2QLY - chain A; structure by X-ray diffraction, 2.00 A resolution.

Chain A:
Protein: Maltase-glucoamylase, intestinal
Organism: Homo sapiens
Notes: EC 3.2.1.-; fragment: sequence database residues 87-954
UniProt: O43451 (MGA_HUMAN); residues 1-868 here correspond to UniProt positions 87-954 (UniProt number = residue number + 86)
Amino-acid sequence (870 residues; row label = number of the first residue in the row):
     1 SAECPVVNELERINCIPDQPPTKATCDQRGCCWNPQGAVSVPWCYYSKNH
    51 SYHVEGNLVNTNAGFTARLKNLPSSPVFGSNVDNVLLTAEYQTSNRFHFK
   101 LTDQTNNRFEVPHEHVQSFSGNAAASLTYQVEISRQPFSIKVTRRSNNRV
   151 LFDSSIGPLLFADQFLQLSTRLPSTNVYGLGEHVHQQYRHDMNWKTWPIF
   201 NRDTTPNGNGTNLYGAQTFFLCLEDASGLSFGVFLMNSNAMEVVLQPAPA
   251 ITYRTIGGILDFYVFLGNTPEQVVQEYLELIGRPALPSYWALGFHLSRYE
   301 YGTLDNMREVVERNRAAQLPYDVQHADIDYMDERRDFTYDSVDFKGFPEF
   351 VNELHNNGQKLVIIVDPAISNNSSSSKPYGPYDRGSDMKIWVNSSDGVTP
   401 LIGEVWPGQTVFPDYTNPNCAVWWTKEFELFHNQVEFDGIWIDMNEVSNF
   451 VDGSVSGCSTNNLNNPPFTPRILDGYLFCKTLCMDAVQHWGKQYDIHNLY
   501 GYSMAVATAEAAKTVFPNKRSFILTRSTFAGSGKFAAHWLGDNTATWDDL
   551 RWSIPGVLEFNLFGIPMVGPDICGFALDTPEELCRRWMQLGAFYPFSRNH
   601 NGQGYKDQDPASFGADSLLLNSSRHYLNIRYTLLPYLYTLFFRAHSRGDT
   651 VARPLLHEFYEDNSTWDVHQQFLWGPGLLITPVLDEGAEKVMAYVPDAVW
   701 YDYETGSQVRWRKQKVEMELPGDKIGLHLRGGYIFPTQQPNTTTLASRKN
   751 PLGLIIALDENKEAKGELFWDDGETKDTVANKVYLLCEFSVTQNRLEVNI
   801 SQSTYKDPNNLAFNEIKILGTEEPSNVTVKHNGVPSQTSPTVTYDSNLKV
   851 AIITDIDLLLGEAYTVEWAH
Not modelled in the structure: 1-6, 837
Differences from the reference sequence: expression tag (869-870)
Curated features (UniProtKB/Swiss-Prot):
  - active site: Asp443 (Nucleophile), Glu446
  - binding site (acarbose): Asp203, Asp327, Arg526, Asp542, His600
  - modified residue (Sulfotyrosine): Tyr330, Tyr339
  - glycosylation (N-linked (GlcNAc...) asparagine): Asn49, Asn209, Asn371, Asn372, Asn393, Asn621, Asn663, Asn741, Asn799, Asn826
Cystine bridges: Cys15-Cys31, Cys573-Cys584
Covalent attachments: N-acetylglucosamine (NAG) linked to Asn209, Asn393, Asn741

Summary:
N-acetylglucosamine is covalently linked to Asn209, Asn393 and Asn741. From UniProt: active-site residues
Asp443 and Glu446 and 5 acarbose-binding residues.
Chain A is Maltase-glucoamylase, intestinal (Homo sapiens); the structure, Crystral Structure of the
N-terminal Subunit of Human Maltase-Glucoamylase, was determined by X-ray diffraction, deposited together with
2QMJ.
